4WYJ - chains A and B of the 3 polymer chains in the assembly; structure by X-ray diffraction, 2.65 A resolution.

Chain A (and B):
Protein: Fiber protein
From: Human adenovirus B serotype 3
Notes: chain B of this document is another copy of the same molecule, construct and numbering; everything in this record applies to it too
Reference sequence: P04501 (SPIKE_ADE03); residue numbers follow UniProt; this construct covers 127-319
Chain sequence (194 residues; row label = number of the first residue in the row):
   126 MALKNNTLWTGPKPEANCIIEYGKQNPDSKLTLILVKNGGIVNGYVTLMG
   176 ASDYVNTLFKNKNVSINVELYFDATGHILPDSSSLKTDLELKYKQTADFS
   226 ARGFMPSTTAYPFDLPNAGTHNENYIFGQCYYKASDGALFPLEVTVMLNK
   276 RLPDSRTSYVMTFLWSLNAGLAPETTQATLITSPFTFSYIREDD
Disordered / not traced: 126-128, 220-221
Differences from the reference sequence: initiating methionine (126); engineered mutation Asp239 (Val in P04501)
Reported in the primary citation:
  - contacts within the chain: Asp239-Lys275 (salt bridge)
  - conformationally variable residues (loop rearrangement, side-chain flip): Asp239, Leu240, Lys275

How chain A and chain B interact:
Contacting residue pairs - 33 pairs, chain A then chain B:
  Asn131(A) - Gly164(B)
  Thr132(A) - Gly164(B)
  Thr132(A) - Gly165(B)  hydrogen bond (side chain-backbone)
  Pro137(A) - Ala235(B)
  Pro137(A) - Ile315(B)
  Lys138(A) - Thr234(B)
  Lys138(A) - Ala235(B)
  Lys138(A) - Glu248(B)  salt bridge
  Ile159(A) - Ile166(B)  hydrophobic
  Ile159(A) - Ile315(B)  hydrophobic
  Val161(A) - Asn163(B)
  Val161(A) - Gly164(B)
  Lys162(A) - Asn163(B)
  Asn163(A) - Asn163(B)
  Asn168(A) - Asn163(B)  hydrogen bond
  Tyr170(A) - Tyr236(B)  hydrogen bond
  Tyr170(A) - Ser313(B)
  Tyr170(A) - Ile315(B)  hydrophobic
  Lys217(A) - Gly165(B)
  Lys217(A) - Arg316(B)
  Tyr218(A) - Arg316(B)
  Tyr218(A) - Asp319(B)
  Tyr256(A) - Phe252(B)  hydrophobic
  Lys258(A) - Asn247(B)
  Lys258(A) - Tyr250(B)  hydrogen bond
  Leu264(A) - Phe252(B)  hydrophobic
  Leu264(A) - Glu268(B)
  Ile306(A) - Glu248(B)
  Ser308(A) - Tyr250(B)
  Ser308(A) - Phe252(B)
  Pro309(A) - Tyr250(B)
  Pro309(A) - Ile251(B)  hydrophobic
  Thr311(A) - Ser313(B)
Interface residues without a listed pair, chain A (21 interface residues in all): Trp134, Thr157
Interface residues without a listed pair, chain B (20 interface residues in all): Asn168, Pro237, Tyr314

Summary:
Chain A and chain B form an interface of 21 and 20 residues respectively; the contacts include 4 hydrogen
bonds and 1 salt bridge. Polar contacts include Lys138(A)-Glu248(B), Thr132(A)-Gly165(B) and
Asn168(A)-Asn163(B). The paper reports conformational variability at Asp239(A), Leu240(A) and Lys275(A);
contacts within the chain involving Asp239(A) and Lys275(A).
Both chains are Fiber protein (Human adenovirus B serotype 3). Entry 4WYJ (Adenovirus 3 head domain mutant
V239D) was determined by X-ray diffraction, deposited together with 6F6O.
